PDB entry 6Y9X | electron microscopy, 4.40 A resolution (low resolution: residue-level contacts below are approximate; hydrogen-bond / salt-bridge calls are withheld) | chains C and D of the 13 polymer chains in the assembly

Chain C (and D):
Protein: Gag-Pol polyprotein
From: Human immunodeficiency virus 1
Notes: EC 3.4.23.16, 2.7.7.49, 2.7.7.7, 3.1.26.13, 3.1.13.2, 2.7.7.-, 3.1.-.-; chain D of this document is another copy of the same molecule, construct and numbering; everything in this record applies to it too
UniProt: P0C6F2 (POL_HV1LW); residues 1-220 here correspond to UniProt positions 133-352 (UniProt number = residue number + 132)
Chain sequence (220 residues; numbered 1 to 220; the number before each row is that of its first residue):
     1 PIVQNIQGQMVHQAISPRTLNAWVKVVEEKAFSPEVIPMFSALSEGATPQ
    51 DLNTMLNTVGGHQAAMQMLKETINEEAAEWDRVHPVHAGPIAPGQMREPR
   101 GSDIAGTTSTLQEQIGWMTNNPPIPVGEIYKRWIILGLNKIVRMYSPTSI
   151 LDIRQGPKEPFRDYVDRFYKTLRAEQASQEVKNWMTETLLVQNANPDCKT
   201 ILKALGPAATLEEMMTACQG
Disulfide bonds: Cys198-Cys218
Curated features (UniProtKB/Swiss-Prot):
  - region: Asn57 to Gln95 (Interaction with human PPIA/CYPA and NUP153)
  - site: Gly89, Pro90 (Cis/trans isomerization of proline peptide bond)

Interface between chain C and chain D:
Residue-residue contacts - 29 pairs, chain C then chain D:
  Asn5(C) - Ile6(D)
  Gln7(C) - Gln7(D)
  Gln9(C) - Gln7(D)
  Val11(C) - Ile6(D)
  Ala14(C) - Glu45(D)
  Ile15(C) - Glu45(D)
  Pro17(C) - Leu43(D)
  Arg18(C) - Arg18(D)
  Leu20(C) - Ala42(D)
  Asn21(C) - Ala22(D)
  Gln50(C) - Glu45(D)
  Thr54(C) - Ala42(D)
  Asn57(C) - Pro38(D)
  Asn57(C) - Arg173(D)
  Thr58(C) - Glu35(D)
  Gly60(C) - Glu35(D)
  Gly60(C) - Arg173(D)
  His62(C) - Asp166(D)
  Gln63(C) - Asp166(D)
  Gln63(C) - Tyr169(D)
  Gln63(C) - Arg173(D)
  Ala64(C) - Val165(D)
  Ala64(C) - Leu211(D)
  Gln67(C) - Tyr169(D)
  Gln67(C) - Leu211(D)
  Met68(C) - Glu212(D)
  Met68(C) - Met215(D)
  Met144(C) - Arg162(D)
  Met144(C) - Met215(D)
Other interface residues (no listed pair), chain C (23 interface residues in all): Val59, Tyr145
Other interface residues (no listed pair), chain D (21 interface residues in all): Gln4, Thr19, Met39, Lys170

Summary:
Chain C and chain D form an interface of 23 and 21 residues respectively.
Both chains are Gag-Pol polyprotein (Human immunodeficiency virus 1). Entry 6Y9X (Structure of the native
full-length HIV-1 capsid protein in complex with Cyclophilin A from helical assembly ...) was determined by
electron microscopy, deposited together with 6Y9V, 6Y9W, 6Y9Y, 6Y9Z and 6ZDJ.
